PDB entry 8GAM | electron microscopy, 3.46 A resolution | chains B and K of the 15 polymer chains in the assembly

[Chain B]
Molecule: Cas7
From: Neisseria lactamica
UniProtKB: A0A378VEU0 (A0A378VEU0_NEILA); residues 2-283 here = UniProt positions 2-283
Amino-acid sequence (283 residues; numbered 2 to 284; the number before each row is that of its first residue):
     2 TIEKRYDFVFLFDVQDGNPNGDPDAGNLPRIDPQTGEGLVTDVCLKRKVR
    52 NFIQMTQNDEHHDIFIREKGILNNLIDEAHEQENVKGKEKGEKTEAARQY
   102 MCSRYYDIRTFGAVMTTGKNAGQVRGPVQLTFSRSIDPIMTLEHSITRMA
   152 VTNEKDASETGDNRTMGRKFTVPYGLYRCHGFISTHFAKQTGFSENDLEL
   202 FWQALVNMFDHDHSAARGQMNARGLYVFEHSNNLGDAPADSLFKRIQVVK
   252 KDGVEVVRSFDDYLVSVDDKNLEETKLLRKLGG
Construct notes: expression tag (284)

[Chain K]
Molecule: crRNA
Sequence (43 nucleotides; row label = number of the first residue in the row):
     1 GUUGAAACAGGGUCAGCUUGCCGUAGGUGGCAUCGCCCUCGUC

[How chain B and chain K interact]
Pairs across the interface (51):
  Asn21(B) - A15(K)  hydrogen bond to the phosphate
  Asn21(B) - G16(K)  phosphate contact
  Gly22(B) - A15(K)  sugar contact
  Gly22(B) - G16(K)  hydrogen bond to the phosphate
  Pro24(B) - A15(K)  base contact
  Gly27(B) - A15(K)  base contact
  Asn28(B) - G16(K)  phosphate contact
  Thr42(B) - A15(K)  hydrogen bond to the phosphate
  Val44(B) - C14(K)  phosphate contact
  Val44(B) - A15(K)  phosphate contact
  Lys47(B) - U13(K)  salt bridge to the phosphate
  Arg48(B) - C14(K)  salt bridge to the phosphate
  Arg51(B) - U13(K)  salt bridge to the phosphate
  Asn52(B) - C14(K)  base contact
  Arg68(B) - C17(K)  hydrogen bond to the sugar
  Phe112(B) - U13(K)  phosphate contact
  Gly113(B) - G12(K)  phosphate contact
  Gly113(B) - U13(K)  phosphate contact
  Ala114(B) - G12(K)  sugar contact
  Thr117(B) - G11(K)  hydrogen bond to the base
  Gln124(B) - G11(K)  sugar contact
  Val125(B) - G11(K)  hydrogen bond to the sugar
  Val125(B) - G12(K)  phosphate contact
  Arg126(B) - C8(K)  base contact
  Arg126(B) - G11(K)  phosphate contact
  Arg126(B) - G12(K)  phosphate contact
  Ile147(B) - U19(K)  base contact
  Ile147(B) - C21(K)  phosphate contact
  Thr148(B) - U19(K)  hydrogen bond to the sugar
  Thr148(B) - G20(K)  phosphate contact
  Thr148(B) - C21(K)  hydrogen bond to the phosphate
  Arg149(B) - U19(K)  hydrogen bond to the base
  Arg149(B) - G20(K)  phosphate contact
  Met150(B) - G20(K)  hydrogen bond to the phosphate
  Asp163(B) - G23(K)  hydrogen bond to the base
  Arg165(B) - G20(K)  hydrogen bond to the base
  Arg165(B) - C22(K)  hydrogen bond to the base
  Arg165(B) - G23(K)  base contact
  Thr166(B) - U19(K)  base contact
  Met167(B) - U19(K)  base contact
  Gly168(B) - U19(K)  base contact
  Arg169(B) - U19(K)  hydrogen bond to the base
  Lys170(B) - U18(K)  hydrogen bond to the sugar
  Lys170(B) - U19(K)  salt bridge to the phosphate
  Asp213(B) - C14(K)  base contact
  Ser215(B) - C17(K)  hydrogen bond to the phosphate
  Ser215(B) - U18(K)  phosphate contact
  Ala216(B) - U19(K)  phosphate contact
  Ala217(B) - C17(K)  phosphate contact
  Arg218(B) - C14(K)  base contact
  Arg218(B) - G16(K)  salt bridge to the phosphate
Other interface residues (no listed pair), chain B (41 interface residues in all): Pro20, Cys45, Lys49, Val115, Gln130, Ala151

[In short]
41 residues of chain B and 14 residues of chain K are in contact, with 16 hydrogen bonds and 5 salt bridges.
Polar pairs include Thr117(B)-G11(K), Arg149(B)-U19(K) and Asp163(B)-G23(K).
Here chain B is Cas7 (Neisseria lactamica) and chain K is crRNA. Entry 8GAM (Exploiting Activation and
Inactivation Mechanisms in Type I-C CRISPR-Cas3 for Genome Editing Applications) was determined by electron
microscopy, deposited together with 8G9S, 8G9T, 8G9U, 8GAF and 8GAN.
